Entry 5S61 (X-ray diffraction, 1.95 A resolution); this record covers chains B and E of the 6 polymer chains in the assembly.

[Chain B]
Molecule: Tubulin beta-2B chain
From: Bos taurus
UniProt: Q6B856 (TBB2B_BOVIN); the author numbering skips numbers that UniProt does not, so the offset changes along the chain: 1-42 = UniProt 1-42; 45-360 = UniProt 43-358; 369-455 = UniProt 359-445
Chain sequence (445 residues; row label = number of the first residue in the row; note: 10 numbers in that range are skipped by the numbering (no residue carries them; nothing is unmodelled there)):
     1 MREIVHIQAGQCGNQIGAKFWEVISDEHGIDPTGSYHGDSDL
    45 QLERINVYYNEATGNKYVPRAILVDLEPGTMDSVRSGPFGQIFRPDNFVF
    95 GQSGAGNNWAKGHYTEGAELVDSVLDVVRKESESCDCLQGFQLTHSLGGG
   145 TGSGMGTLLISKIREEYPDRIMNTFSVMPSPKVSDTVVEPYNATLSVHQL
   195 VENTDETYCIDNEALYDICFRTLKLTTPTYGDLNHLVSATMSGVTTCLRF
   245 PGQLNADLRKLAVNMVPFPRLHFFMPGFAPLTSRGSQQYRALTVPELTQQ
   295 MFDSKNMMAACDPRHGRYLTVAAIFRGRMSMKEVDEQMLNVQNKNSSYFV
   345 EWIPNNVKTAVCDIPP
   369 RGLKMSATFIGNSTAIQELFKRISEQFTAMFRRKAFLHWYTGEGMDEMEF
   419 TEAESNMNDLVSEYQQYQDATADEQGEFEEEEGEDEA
Not modelled in the structure: 279-280, 438-455
UniProt features mapped onto this chain:
  - motif: Met-1 to Ile-4 (MREI motif)
  - binding site (GTP): Gln-11, Glu-71, Ser-140, Gly-144, Thr-145, Gly-146, Asn-206, Asn-228
  - binding site (Mg(2+)): Glu-71
  - modified residue: Ser-40 (Phosphoserine), Thr-57 (Phosphothreonine), Lys-60 (N6-acetyllysine), Ser-174 (Phosphoserine), Thr-287 (Phosphothreonine), Thr-292 (Phosphothreonine), Arg-320 (Omega-N-methylarginine), Glu-448 (5-glutamyl polyglutamate)
  - cross-link (Glycyl lysine isopeptide (Lys-Gly)): Lys-60 (interchain with G-Cter in ubiquitin), Lys-326 (interchain with G-Cter in ubiquitin)
Ion coordination: Mg2+: Gln-11 (together with GDP); Ca2+ near Glu-113 (its only coordinating residue here)
Ligand contacts:
  - AYV (1-[2-methyl-1,3-bis(oxidanyl)propan-2-yl]-3-phenyl-urea): Pro-173, Ser-174, Pro-175, Ser-178, Asp-179, Thr-180, Val-181, Glu-183, Pro-184, Gln-394
  - GDP (guanosine-5'-diphosphate): Gly-10, Gln-11, Cys-12, Gln-15, Ile-16, Asp-69, Ala-99, Asn-101, Ser-140, Gly-142, Gly-143, Gly-144, Thr-145, Gly-146, Val-171, Pro-173, Val-177, Asp-179, Glu-183, Asn-206, Leu-209, Tyr-224, Leu-227, Asn-228

[Chain E]
Molecule: Stathmin-4
From: Rattus norvegicus
UniProt: P63043 (STMN4_RAT); residues 5-145 here correspond to UniProt positions 49-189 (UniProt number = residue number + 44)
Chain sequence (143 residues; numbered 3 to 145; the number before each row is that of its first residue):
     3 MADMEVIELNKCTSGQSFEVILKPPSFDGVPEFNASLPRRRDPSLEEIQK
    53 KLEAAEERRKYQEAELLKHLAEKREHEREVIQKAIEENNNFIKMAKEKLA
   103 QKMESNKENREAHLAAMLERLQEKDKHAEEVRKNKELKEEASR
Not modelled in the structure: 3-5, 29-43, 144-145
Construct notes: initiating methionine (3); expression tag (4)
UniProt features mapped onto this chain:
  - modified residue: Ser-46 (Phosphoserine)

[Chain B / chain E interface]
Residue-residue contacts - 26 pairs, chain B then chain E:
  His-107(B) with Lys-75(E), hydrogen bond
  Tyr-108(B) with His-78(E), hydrogen bond; Glu-79(E); Val-82(E), hydrophobic; Ile-83(E)
  Leu-152(B) with Glu-79(E)
  Ser-155(B) with Leu-72(E); Lys-75(E); Arg-76(E), hydrogen bond
  Lys-156(B) with Arg-76(E); Glu-79(E), salt bridge
  Arg-158(B) with Leu-68(E)
  Glu-159(B) with Leu-69(E); Leu-72(E); Arg-76(E), salt bridge
  Pro-162(B) with Glu-65(E)
  Gln-193(B) with Lys-75(E)
  Glu-196(B) with His-71(E), salt bridge
  Thr-409(B) with Glu-89(E)
  Glu-411(B) with Val-82(E); Ala-86(E)
  Gly-412(B) with Val-82(E); Lys-85(E); Ala-86(E)
  Met-413(B) with Val-82(E)
  Glu-417(B) with His-78(E), salt bridge
Also at the interface, not in a pair above, chain B (17 interface residues in all): Thr-109, Gly-410
Also at the interface, not in a pair above, chain E (15 interface residues in all): Ala-73

[Overview]
Chain B and chain E form an interface of 17 and 15 residues respectively; the contacts include 3 hydrogen
bonds and 4 salt bridges. Polar contacts include Lys-156(B)/Glu-79(E), Glu-159(B)/Arg-76(E) and
Glu-196(B)/His-71(E). Chain B binds GDP and compound AYV.
Chain B is Tubulin beta-2B chain (Bos taurus) and chain E is Stathmin-4 (Rattus norvegicus); the structure,
Tubulin-Z57472297-complex, was determined by X-ray diffraction, deposited together with 5S4L, 5S4M, 5S4N,
5S4O, 5S4P, 5S4Q and 52 further entries.
